PDB entry 7B70 | electron microscopy, 4.00 A resolution | chains A and B of the 10 polymer chains in the assembly

[Chain A]
Protein: Trafficking protein particle complex subunit
Organism: Drosophila melanogaster
Reference sequence: Q9VSY8 (Q9VSY8_DROME); residues 1-178 here = UniProt positions 1-178
Chain sequence (178 residues; numbered 1 to 178; the number before each row is that of its first residue):
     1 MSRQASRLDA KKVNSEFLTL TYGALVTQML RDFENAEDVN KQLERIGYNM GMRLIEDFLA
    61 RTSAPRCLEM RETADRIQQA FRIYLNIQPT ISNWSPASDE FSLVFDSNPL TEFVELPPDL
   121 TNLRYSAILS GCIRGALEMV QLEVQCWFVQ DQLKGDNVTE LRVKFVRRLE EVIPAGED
Disordered / not traced: 1-9, 175-178

[Chain B]
Protein: GEO08327p1
Organism: Drosophila melanogaster
Reference sequence: Q9VF82 (Q9VF82_DROME); residue numbers follow UniProt; this construct covers 1-152
Chain sequence (152 residues; row label = number of the first residue in the row):
     1 MSEEILFDCL HAEIVNYCLD SNKEHDLATL EYIGFTTGYR LIERLTREVS RFKDELETMK
    61 FICTDFWMLI YKKQVDNLRT NNHGMYVVQD KAFRFLTRIS PGTKQLEHAP KFVAFTCGLV
   121 RGALSNLGIN STVTAEVQSI PACKFHIEVN RN
Disordered / not traced: 1

[Interface between chain A and chain B]
Residue-residue contacts - 33 pairs, chain A then chain B:
  Ala10(A) with Leu41(B), hydrophobic
  Lys11(A) with Leu41(B); Lys72(B)
  Asn14(A) with Leu69(B); Lys72(B), hydrogen bond
  Ser15(A) with Glu3(B)
  Phe17(A) with Phe7(B), hydrophobic
  Leu18(A) with Leu6(B), hydrophobic; Phe7(B), hydrophobic; Leu10(B), hydrophobic
  Leu20(A) with Leu30(B); Ile33(B), hydrophobic
  Thr21(A) with Leu30(B)
  Leu25(A) with Leu10(B), hydrophobic; Glu13(B); Ile14(B), hydrophobic; Tyr17(B)
  Gln28(A) with His25(B)
  Met29(A) with Tyr17(B)
  Asp32(A) with His25(B), salt bridge
  Ile46(A) with Glu13(B)
  Met50(A) with Leu10(B), hydrophobic
  Arg53(A) with Cys9(B)
  Leu54(A) with Ile5(B), hydrophobic; Leu6(B), hydrophobic
  Arg61(A) with Ser2(B); Ile5(B)
  Ile83(A) with Glu3(B)
  Tyr84(A) with Glu3(B); Ile5(B), hydrophobic; Leu6(B)
  Leu85(A) with Leu6(B), hydrophobic
  Asn86(A) with Glu3(B)
Interface residues without a listed pair, chain A (24 interface residues in all): Lys12, Ala24, Phe33
Interface residues without a listed pair, chain B (20 interface residues in all): Leu19, Thr29, Met68, Ile70

[In short]
The interface between chain A and chain B involves 24 residues on one side and 20 on the other, with 1
hydrogen bond and 1 salt bridge. Among the polar pairs are Asp32(A)-His25(B) and Asn14(A)-Lys72(B).
Here chain A is Trafficking protein particle complex subunit and chain B is GEO08327p1, both from Drosophila
melanogaster. Entry 7B70 (TRAPPCore plus C8 (355-596) and C11 (1-718) from MiniTRAPPIII) was determined by
electron microscopy together with 7B6D, 7B6E, 7B6H and 7B6R from the same study.
